Entry 7UY6 (electron microscopy, 2.90 A resolution); this record covers chains A and E of the 8 polymer chains in the assembly.

== Chain A ==
Protein: Telomerase reverse transcriptase
Organism: Tetrahymena thermophila
Notes: EC 2.7.7.49
UniProtKB: O77448 (TERT_TETTH); numbering as in UniProt (aligned over 1-1117)
Chain sequence (1117 residues; numbered 1 to 1117; the number before each row is that of its first residue):
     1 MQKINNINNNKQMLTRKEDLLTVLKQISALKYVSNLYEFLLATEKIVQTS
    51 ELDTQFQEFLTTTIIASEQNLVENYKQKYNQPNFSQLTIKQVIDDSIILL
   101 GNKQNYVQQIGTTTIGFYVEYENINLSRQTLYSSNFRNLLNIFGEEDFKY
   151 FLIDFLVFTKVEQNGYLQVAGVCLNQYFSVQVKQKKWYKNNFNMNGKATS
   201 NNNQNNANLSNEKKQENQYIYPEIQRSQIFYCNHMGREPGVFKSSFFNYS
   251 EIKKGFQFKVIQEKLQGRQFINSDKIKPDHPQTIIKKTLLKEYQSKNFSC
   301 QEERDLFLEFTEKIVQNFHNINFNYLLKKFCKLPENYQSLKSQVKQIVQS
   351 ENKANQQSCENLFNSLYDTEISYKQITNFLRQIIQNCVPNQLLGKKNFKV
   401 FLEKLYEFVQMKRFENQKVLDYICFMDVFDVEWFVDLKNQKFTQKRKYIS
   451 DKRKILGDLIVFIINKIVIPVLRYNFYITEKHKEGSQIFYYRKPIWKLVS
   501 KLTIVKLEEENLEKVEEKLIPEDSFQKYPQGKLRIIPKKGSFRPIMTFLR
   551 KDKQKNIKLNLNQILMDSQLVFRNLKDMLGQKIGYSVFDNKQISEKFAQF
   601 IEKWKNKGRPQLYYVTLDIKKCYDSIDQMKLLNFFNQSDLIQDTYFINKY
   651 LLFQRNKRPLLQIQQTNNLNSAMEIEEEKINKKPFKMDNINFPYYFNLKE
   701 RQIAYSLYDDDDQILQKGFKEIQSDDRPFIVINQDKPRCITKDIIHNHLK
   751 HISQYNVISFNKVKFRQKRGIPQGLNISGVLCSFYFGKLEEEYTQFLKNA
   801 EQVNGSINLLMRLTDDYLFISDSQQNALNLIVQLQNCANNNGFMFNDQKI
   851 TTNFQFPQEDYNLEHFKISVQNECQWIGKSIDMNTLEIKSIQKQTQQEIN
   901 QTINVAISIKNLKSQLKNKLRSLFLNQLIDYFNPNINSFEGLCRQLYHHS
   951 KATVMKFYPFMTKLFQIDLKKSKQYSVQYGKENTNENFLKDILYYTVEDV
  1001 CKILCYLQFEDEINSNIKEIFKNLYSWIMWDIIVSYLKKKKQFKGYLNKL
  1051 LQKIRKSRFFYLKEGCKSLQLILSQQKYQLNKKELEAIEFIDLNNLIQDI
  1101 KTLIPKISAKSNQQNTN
Not modelled in the structure: 1-10, 180-215, 252-280, 664-686, 1111-1117
Swiss-Prot annotation at these positions:
  - binding site (Mg(2+)): Asp-618, Asp-815, Asp-816
  - mutagenesis: Lys-90 (K90A: Decreased reverse transcriptase activity), Asp-94 (D94A: Decreased reverse transcriptase activity; does not affect DNA-binding), Lys-103 (K103A: Does not affect reverse transcriptase activity), Arg-137 (R137A: Decreased reverse transcriptase activity), Glu-145 to Glu-146 (Does not affect reverse transcriptase activity), Phe-158 (F158A: Abolished reverse transcriptase activity), Gln-168 (Q168A: Strongly decreased reverse transcriptase activity; strongly decreased DNA-binding; Q168E: Does not affect reverse transcriptase activity; Q168N: Decreased reverse transcriptase activity), Leu-174 (L174A: Decreased reverse transcriptase activity), Phe-178 (F178A: Strongly decreased reverse transcriptase activity; strongly decreased DNA-binding), Lys-183 to Lys-189 (Strongly decreased reverse transcriptase activity), Lys-183 to Lys-186 (Strongly decreased reverse transcriptase activity), Lys-185 to Lys-186 (Does not affect reverse transcriptase activity), 47 further mutagenesis entries in UniProt

== Chain E ==
Protein: Telomerase holoenzyme Teb2 subunit
Organism: Tetrahymena thermophila
UniProtKB: A0A0U8TRG9 (A0A0U8TRG9_TETTH); residues 1-269 here = UniProt positions 1-269
Chain sequence (269 residues; numbered 1 to 269; the number before each row is that of its first residue):
     1 MSNRVQGGFDNNSGNNQSAQKQQAEKIPQITVPLNCFMINQIVKAAKENP
    51 QAHSGNHYEWYGAFENAIITAKFEFLQSINDSPKIMGKLSDSTGCIEVVI
   101 QKSKMSDELPEFVQAYEIELQNNGNRHKYVRAMLKMRKNAQIQLLYFSIV
   151 NDANEISRHGLDLCLRYLQRKHGIEDFMHMTNDKAHNNHNASAQKVHYQI
   201 DRNQQPKEQVLELMRQILKHNPNDQIPKSKIIEFFQSQLNQVQINQILQQ
   251 LVSANEIFSVGSDNYLLNV
Not modelled in the structure: 1-27, 176-269
Swiss-Prot annotation at these positions:
  - DNA-binding region: Ile-69 to Ile-149 (OB)

== Interface between chain A and chain E ==
Pairs across the interface (13; chain A residue first):
  Tyr-75(A) / Lys-104(E)
  Gln-86(A) / Asn-139(E)
  Leu-87(A) / Arg-137(E)
  Gln-91(A) / Asn-56(E)
  Gln-91(A) / Arg-137(E)
  Asp-95(A) / Arg-137(E)  salt bridge
  Phe-117(A) / Met-133(E)  hydrophobic
  Phe-117(A) / Lys-135(E)
  Phe-117(A) / Leu-145(E)  hydrophobic
  Asp-147(A) / Lys-104(E)
  Tyr-150(A) / Ser-103(E)
  Tyr-150(A) / Lys-104(E)
  Tyr-150(A) / Met-105(E)  hydrophobic
Also at the interface, not in a pair above, chain A (13 interface residues in all): Asn-74, Asn-80, Thr-88, Tyr-118, Glu-146
Also at the interface, not in a pair above, chain E (15 interface residues in all): Ile-30, His-57, Glu-65, Pro-83, Lys-102, Tyr-146

== Summary ==
The interface between chain A and chain E involves 13 residues on one side and 15 on the other; the contacts
include 1 salt bridge. The salt-bridged pair is Asp-95(A)/Arg-137(E).
Here chain A is Telomerase reverse transcriptase and chain E is Telomerase holoenzyme Teb2 subunit, both from
Tetrahymena thermophila. Entry 7UY6 (Tetrahymena telomerase at 2.9 Angstrom resolution) was determined by
electron microscopy, deposited together with 7UY5, 7UY7 and 7UY8.
